PDB entry 6XLM | electron microscopy, 3.20 A resolution | chains A and B of the 9 polymer chains in the assembly

# Chain A (and B)
Molecule: DNA-directed RNA polymerase subunit alpha
Source organism: Escherichia coli O157:H7
Notes: EC 2.7.7.6; chain B of this document is another copy of the same molecule, construct and numbering; everything in this record applies to it too
UniProtKB: P0A7Z6 (RPOA_ECO57); residues 1-329 here = UniProt positions 1-329
Chain sequence (329 residues; row label = number of the first residue in the row):
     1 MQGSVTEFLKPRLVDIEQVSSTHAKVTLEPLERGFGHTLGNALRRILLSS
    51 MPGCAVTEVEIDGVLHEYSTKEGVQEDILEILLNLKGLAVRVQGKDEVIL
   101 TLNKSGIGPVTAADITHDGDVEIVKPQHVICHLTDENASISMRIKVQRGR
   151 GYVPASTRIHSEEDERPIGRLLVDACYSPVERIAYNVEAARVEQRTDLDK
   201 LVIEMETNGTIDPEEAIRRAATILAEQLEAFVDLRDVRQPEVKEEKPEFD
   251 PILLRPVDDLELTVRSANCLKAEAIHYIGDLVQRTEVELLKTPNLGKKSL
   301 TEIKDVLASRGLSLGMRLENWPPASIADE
Not modelled in the structure: 1-4, 236-329 (chain B: 1-3, 160-168, 235-329)
Ligand contacts: chapso (1N7): Glu-72, Asp-135, Asn-137

# Chain A / chain B interface
Pairs across the interface (79):
  Val-5(A) / Asp-96(B)
  Val-5(A) / Arg-148(B)
  Val-5(A) / Arg-150(B)  hydrogen bond (backbone-side chain)
  Thr-6(A) / Pro-52(B)
  Thr-6(A) / Arg-148(B)
  Thr-6(A) / Arg-150(B)
  Glu-7(A) / Arg-150(B)  hydrogen bond (backbone-side chain)
  Phe-8(A) / Ser-50(B)
  Phe-8(A) / Arg-150(B)
  Phe-8(A) / Gln-227(B)
  Leu-9(A) / Gln-227(B)  hydrogen bond (backbone-side chain)
  Lys-10(A) / Glu-226(B)
  Lys-10(A) / Glu-229(B)  salt bridge
  Pro-11(A) / Gln-227(B)
  Pro-11(A) / Ala-230(B)
  Pro-11(A) / Phe-231(B)  hydrophobic
  Arg-12(A) / Phe-231(B)
  Leu-13(A) / Phe-231(B)
  Leu-28(A) / Phe-231(B)  hydrophobic
  Leu-31(A) / Gln-227(B)
  Glu-32(A) / Arg-150(B)  salt bridge
  Gly-34(A) / Arg-45(B)  hydrogen bond (backbone-side chain)
  Phe-35(A) / Ile-46(B)  hydrophobic
  Phe-35(A) / Ser-50(B)
  Phe-35(A) / Ile-223(B)  hydrophobic
  Phe-35(A) / Gln-227(B)
  His-37(A) / Arg-45(B)
  Thr-38(A) / Arg-45(B)  hydrogen bond
  Leu-39(A) / Leu-224(B)  hydrophobic
  Leu-39(A) / Leu-228(B)  hydrophobic
  Ala-42(A) / Thr-38(B)
  Arg-45(A) / Gly-34(B)  hydrogen bond (side chain-backbone)
  Arg-45(A) / His-37(B)
  Arg-45(A) / Thr-38(B)  hydrogen bond
  Ser-50(A) / Phe-8(B)
  Pro-52(A) / Val-5(B)  hydrophobic
  Arg-148(A) / Val-5(B)
  Gly-149(A) / Val-5(B)
  Arg-150(A) / Ser-4(B)
  Arg-150(A) / Val-5(B)
  Arg-150(A) / Glu-7(B)  hydrogen bond (side chain-backbone)
  Arg-150(A) / Phe-8(B)
  Arg-150(A) / Glu-32(B)  salt bridge
  Arg-218(A) / Ala-230(B)
  Arg-218(A) / Phe-231(B)
  Arg-218(A) / Asp-233(B)  salt bridge
  Ala-221(A) / Leu-228(B)  hydrophobic
  Ala-221(A) / Phe-231(B)  hydrophobic
  Thr-222(A) / Val-232(B)
  Thr-222(A) / Asp-233(B)
  Ile-223(A) / Phe-8(B)  hydrophobic
  Ile-223(A) / Phe-35(B)  hydrophobic
  Leu-224(A) / Leu-39(B)  hydrophobic
  Leu-224(A) / Leu-228(B)  hydrophobic
  Ala-225(A) / Leu-228(B)
  Glu-226(A) / Thr-6(B)
  Glu-226(A) / Lys-10(B)
  Gln-227(A) / Phe-8(B)
  Gln-227(A) / Leu-9(B)  hydrogen bond (side chain-backbone)
  Gln-227(A) / Leu-31(B)
  Gln-227(A) / Phe-35(B)
  Leu-228(A) / Leu-224(B)  hydrophobic
  Leu-228(A) / Ala-225(B)
  Ala-230(A) / Pro-11(B)  hydrophobic
  Phe-231(A) / Leu-28(B)  hydrophobic
  Phe-231(A) / Leu-39(B)  hydrophobic
  Phe-231(A) / Leu-43(B)  hydrophobic
  Phe-231(A) / Leu-201(B)  hydrophobic
  Phe-231(A) / Ile-203(B)  hydrophobic
  Phe-231(A) / Ile-217(B)  hydrophobic
  Phe-231(A) / Arg-218(B)
  Phe-231(A) / Ala-221(B)  hydrophobic
  Val-232(A) / Arg-218(B)
  Val-232(A) / Ala-221(B)  hydrophobic
  Asp-233(A) / Arg-218(B)
  Leu-234(A) / Val-14(B)  hydrophobic
  Leu-234(A) / Glu-214(B)
  Leu-234(A) / Ile-217(B)  hydrophobic
  Leu-234(A) / Arg-218(B)  hydrogen bond (backbone-side chain)
Interface residues without a listed pair, chain A (43 interface residues in all): Arg-33, Asn-41, Ile-46, Arg-219, Arg-235
Interface residues without a listed pair, chain B (46 interface residues in all): Val-26, Asn-41, Ala-42, Thr-222

# In short
43 residues of chain A face 46 of chain B across their interface; the contacts include 10 hydrogen bonds and 4
salt bridges. Polar pairs include Lys-10(A)/Glu-229(B), Glu-32(A)/Arg-150(B) and Arg-218(A)/Asp-233(B). Chain
A binds chapso.
Chain A and chain B are both DNA-directed RNA polymerase subunit alpha (Escherichia coli O157:H7); the
structure, Cryo-EM structure of E.coli RNAP-DNA elongation complex 1 (RDe1) in EcmrR-dependent transcription,
was determined by electron microscopy, deposited together with 6XL5, 6XL6, 6XL9, 6XLA, 6XLJ, 6XLK, 6XLL and
6XLN.
